PDB entry 4JKR | X-ray diffraction, 4.20 A resolution (low resolution: residue-level contacts below are approximate; hydrogen-bond / salt-bridge calls are withheld) | chains D and F of the 6 polymer chains in the assembly

Chain D:
Protein: DNA-directed RNA polymerase subunit beta'
Source organism: Escherichia coli
Notes: EC 2.7.7.6
Reference sequence: C5A0S8 (C5A0S8_ECOBW); residue numbers follow UniProt; this construct covers 1-1407
Sequence (1416 residues; row label = number of the first residue in the row):
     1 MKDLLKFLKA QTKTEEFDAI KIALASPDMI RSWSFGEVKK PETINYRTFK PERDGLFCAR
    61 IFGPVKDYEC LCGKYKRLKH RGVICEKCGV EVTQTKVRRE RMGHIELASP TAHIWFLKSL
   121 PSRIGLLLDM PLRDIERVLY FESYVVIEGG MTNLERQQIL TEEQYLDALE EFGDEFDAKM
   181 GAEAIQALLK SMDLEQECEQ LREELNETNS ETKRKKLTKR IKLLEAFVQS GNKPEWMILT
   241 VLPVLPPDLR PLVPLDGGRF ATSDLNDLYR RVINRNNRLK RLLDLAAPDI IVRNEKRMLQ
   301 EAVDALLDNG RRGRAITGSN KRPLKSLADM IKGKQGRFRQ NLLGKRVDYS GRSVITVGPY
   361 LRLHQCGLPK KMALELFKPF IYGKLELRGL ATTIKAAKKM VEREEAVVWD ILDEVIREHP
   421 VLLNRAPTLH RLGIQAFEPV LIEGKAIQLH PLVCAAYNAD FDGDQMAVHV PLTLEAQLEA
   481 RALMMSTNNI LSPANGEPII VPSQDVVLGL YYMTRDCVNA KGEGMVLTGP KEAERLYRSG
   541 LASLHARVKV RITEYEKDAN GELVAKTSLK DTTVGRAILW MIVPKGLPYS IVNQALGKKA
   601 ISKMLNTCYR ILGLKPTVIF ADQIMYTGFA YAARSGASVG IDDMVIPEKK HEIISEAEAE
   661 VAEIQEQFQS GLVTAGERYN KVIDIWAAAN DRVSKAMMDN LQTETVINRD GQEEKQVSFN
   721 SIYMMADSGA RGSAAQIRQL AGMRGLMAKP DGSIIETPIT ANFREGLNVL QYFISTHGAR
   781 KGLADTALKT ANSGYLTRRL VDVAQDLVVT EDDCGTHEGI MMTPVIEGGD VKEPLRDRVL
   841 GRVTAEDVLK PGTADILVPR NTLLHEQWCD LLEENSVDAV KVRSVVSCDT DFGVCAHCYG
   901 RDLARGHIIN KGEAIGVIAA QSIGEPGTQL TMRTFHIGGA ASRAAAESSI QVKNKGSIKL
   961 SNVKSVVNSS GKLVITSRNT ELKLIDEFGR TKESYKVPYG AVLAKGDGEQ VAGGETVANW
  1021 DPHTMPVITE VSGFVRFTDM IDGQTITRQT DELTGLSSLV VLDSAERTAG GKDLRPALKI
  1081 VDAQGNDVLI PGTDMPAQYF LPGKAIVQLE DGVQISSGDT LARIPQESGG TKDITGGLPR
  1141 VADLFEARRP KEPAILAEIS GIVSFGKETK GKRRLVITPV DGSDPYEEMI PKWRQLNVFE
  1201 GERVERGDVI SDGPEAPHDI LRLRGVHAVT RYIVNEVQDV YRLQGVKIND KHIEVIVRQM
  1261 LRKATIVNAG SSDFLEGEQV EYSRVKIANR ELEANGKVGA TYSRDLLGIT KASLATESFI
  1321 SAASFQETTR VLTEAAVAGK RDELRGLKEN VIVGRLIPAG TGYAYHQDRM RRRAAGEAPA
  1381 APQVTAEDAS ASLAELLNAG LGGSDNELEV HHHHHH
Unresolved in the structure: 1-9, 931-946, 1127-1135, 1377-1416
Construct notes: expression tag (1408-1416)
Metal / ion sites: Zn2+ site 1: Cys70, Cys72, Cys88; Zn2+ site 2: Cys814, Cys898
Residues lining bound ligands: guanosine-5',3'-tetraphosphate (G4P): Arg362, His364, Arg417, Lys615, Val618, Ile619, Asp622
Reported in the primary citation:
  - binding site for guanosine-5',3'-tetraphosphate: Arg362, Arg417, Lys615, Ile619, Asp622

Chain F:
Protein: RNA polymerase sigma factor RpoD
Source organism: Escherichia coli
Reference sequence: P00579 (RPOD_ECOLI); residue numbers follow UniProt; this construct covers 1-613
Sequence (628 residues; row label = number of the first residue in the row; numbers below 1 keep their minus sign (Met-14 is residue -14)):
   -14 MRGSHHHHHH TDQFTMEQNP QSQLKLLVTR GKEQGYLTYA EVNDHLPEDI VDSDQIEDII
    46 QMINDMGIQV MEEAPDADDL MLAENTADED AAEAAAQVLS SVESEIGRTT DPVRMYMREM
   106 GTVELLTREG EIDIAKRIED GINQVQCSVA EYPEAITYLL EQYDRVEAEE ARLSDLITGF
   166 VDPNAEEDLA PTATHVGSEL SQEDLDDDED EDEEDGDDDS ADDDNSIDPE LAREKFAELR
   226 AQYVVTRDTI KAKGRSHATA QEEILKLSEV FKQFRLVPKQ FDYLVNSMRV MMDRVRTQER
   286 LIMKLCVEQC KMPKKNFITL FTGNETSDTW FNAAIAMNKP WSEKLHDVSE EVHRALQKLQ
   346 QIEEETGLTI EQVKDINRRM SIGEAKARRA KKEMVEANLR LVISIAKKYT NRGLQFLDLI
   406 QEGNIGLMKA VDKFEYRRGY KFSTYATWWI RQAITRSIAD QARTIRIPVH MIETINKLNR
   466 ISRQMLQEMG REPTPEELAE RMLMPEDKIR KVLKIAKEPI SMETPIGDDE DSHLGDFIED
   526 TTLELPLDSA TTESLRAATH DVLAGLTARE AKVLRMRFGI DMNTDYTLEE VGKQFDVTRE
   586 RIRQIEAKAL RKLRHPSRSE VLRSFLDD
Unresolved in the structure: -14 to 94, 172-209
Construct notes: expression tag (-14 to 0)
Swiss-Prot annotation at these positions:
  - DNA-binding region: Leu573 to Ala592 (H-T-H motif)
  - region: Arg584 to Arg599 (Interaction with anti-sigma factors)
  - motif: Asp403 to Gln406 (Interaction with polymerase core subunit RpoC)
  - site: Arg562 (Interaction with anti-sigma factors)
  - mutagenesis: Ala553 (A553D: Disrupts the interaction with Escherichia phage lambda antitermination protein Q), Arg596 (R596D/E: 2-fold reduction in activation of class II Crp-dependent promoters)

How chain D and chain F interact:
Pairs across the interface (83):
  Glu42(D) with Arg451(F)
  Thr43(D) with Thr449(F); Ile450(F)
  Ile44(D) with Ile450(F)
  Tyr46(D) with Arg451(F); Pro453(F); His455(F); Met456(F)
  Glu52(D) with Arg451(F)
  Lys79(D) with Asn568(F); Thr569(F)
  Thr95(D) with Thr527(F)
  Lys96(D) with Leu528(F)
  Tyr140(D) with Asp96(F); Pro97(F); Met100(F)
  Glu142(D) with Met100(F)
  Leu252(D) with Thr449(F)
  Gly258(D) with Lys499(F)
  Arg259(D) with Lys502(F); Glu503(F); Ile505(F)
  Phe260(D) with Pro504(F); Ile505(F)
  Ala261(D) with Ile505(F); Met507(F)
  Thr262(D) with Pro504(F); Ile505(F); Ser506(F); Met507(F)
  Ser263(D) with Met507(F)
  Asp264(D) with Ser506(F); Glu508(F)
  Arg270(D) with Ala447(F); Arg448(F); Thr449(F)
  Arg271(D) with Gln400(F)
  Asn274(D) with Gln446(F)
  Arg275(D) with Asp403(F)
  Arg278(D) with Asp403(F); Glu407(F); Ile410(F); Gln446(F)
  Arg281(D) with Glu407(F); Ile410(F)
  Leu282(D) with Ile410(F)
  Ala286(D) with Met413(F)
  Ala287(D) with Lys377(F)
  Pro288(D) with Met413(F)
  Ile290(D) with Glu104(F); Glu381(F); Leu384(F)
  Ile291(D) with Val380(F); Gln406(F); Asn409(F); Met413(F)
  Asn294(D) with Tyr101(F); Leu402(F); Gln406(F)
  Glu295(D) with Gln406(F)
  Arg297(D) with Glu104(F)
  Met298(D) with Pro97(F); Gln400(F); Leu402(F)
  Glu301(D) with Pro97(F)
  Ser319(D) with Glu503(F)
  Arg322(D) with Pro510(F)
  Lys325(D) with Glu508(F)
  Gln335(D) with Asp516(F)
  Tyr382(D) with Leu532(F)
  Thr392(D) with Glu605(F); Val606(F); Ser609(F)
  Thr393(D) with Val606(F); Ser609(F); Phe610(F)
  Ile394(D) with Ser539(F)
  Lys395(D) with Thr536(F); Ser609(F); Asp613(F)
  Ala396(D) with Ser609(F)
  Lys398(D) with Leu532(F)
  Lys399(D) with Asp612(F)
Also at the interface, not in a pair above, chain D (59 interface residues in all): Asp67, Arg77, Phe141, Pro251, Val253, Leu255, Asp267, Leu285, Arg293, Asn320, Lys334, Glu386
Also at the interface, not in a pair above, chain F (57 interface residues in all): Ile452, Ile500, His518, Leu519, Ile523, Asp533, Ala535, Asp570

Summary:
Chain D and chain F form an interface of 59 and 57 residues respectively. Bound to chain D:
guanosine-5',3'-tetraphosphate. The Zn2+ site 1 is built by Cys70(D), Cys72(D) and Cys88(D). UniProt lists 2
mutagenesis sites on chain F. From the paper: a binding site for guanosine-5',3'-tetraphosphate at Arg362(D),
Arg417(D) and Lys615(D) among others.
Here chain D is DNA-directed RNA polymerase subunit beta' and chain F is RNA polymerase sigma factor RpoD,
both from Escherichia coli. Entry 4JKR (Crystal Structure of E. coli RNA Polymerase in complex with ppGpp) was
determined by X-ray diffraction.
